PDB entry 3D0V | X-ray diffraction, 2.05 A resolution | chains A and C of the 3 polymer chains in the assembly

Chain A:
Molecule: 2F5 Fab heavy chain
Organism: Homo sapiens
Notes: antibody fragment or engineered binder
Chain sequence (214 residues; each row starts with the number of its first residue):
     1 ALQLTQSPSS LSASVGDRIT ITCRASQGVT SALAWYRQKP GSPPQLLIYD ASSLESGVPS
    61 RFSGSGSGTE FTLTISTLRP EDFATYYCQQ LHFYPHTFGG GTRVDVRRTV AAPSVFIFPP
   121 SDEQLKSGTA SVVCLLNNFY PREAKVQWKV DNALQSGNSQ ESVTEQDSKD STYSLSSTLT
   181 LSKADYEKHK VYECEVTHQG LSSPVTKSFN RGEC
Disulfide bonds: C23-C88, C134-C194

Chain C:
Molecule: gp41 peptide LLELDKWASLW
UniProtKB: Q7SVL4 (Q7SVL4_9HIV1); residues 1-11 here correspond to UniProt positions 654-664 (UniProt number = residue number + 653)
Chain sequence (11 residues; numbered 1 to 11; the number before each row is that of its first residue):
     1 LLELDKWASL W
Not modelled in the structure: 10-11

Chain A / chain C interface:
Pairs across the interface (14):
  L2(A) with L2(C), hydrophobic
  Q27(A) with L2(C)
  L91(A) with D5(C)
  H92(A) with L4(C); D5(C), hydrogen bond (backbone-backbone); A8(C)
  F93(A) with L2(C), hydrophobic; E3(C); L4(C), hydrophobic
  Y94(A) with E3(C), hydrogen bond (backbone-backbone); L4(C); D5(C); K6(C), hydrogen bond (side chain-backbone)
  H96(A) with D5(C), salt bridge

Summary:
Chain A and chain C form an interface of 7 and 6 residues respectively; the contacts include 3 hydrogen bonds
and 1 salt bridge. Among the polar pairs are H96(A)-D5(C), Y94(A)-K6(C) and H92(A)-D5(C).
Here chain A is 2F5 Fab heavy chain (Homo sapiens) and chain C is gp41 peptide LLELDKWASLW. Entry 3D0V
(Crystal structure of the HIV-1 Cross Neutralizing Monoclonal Antibody 2F5 in complex with gp41 Peptide
LLELDKWASLW) was determined by X-ray diffraction, deposited together with 2P8L, 2P8M, 2P8P, 2PR4, 3DRO and
3DRQ.
